5OVQ - chains G and I of the 12 polymer chains in the assembly; structure by X-ray diffraction, 1.80 A resolution.

# Chain G (and I)
Protein: Peroxiredoxin
Organism: Aquifex aeolicus (strain VF5)
Notes: EC 1.11.1.15; chain I of this document is another copy of the same molecule, construct and numbering; everything in this record applies to it too
Reference sequence: O67024 (TDXH_AQUAE); numbering as in UniProt (aligned over 1-222)
Chain sequence (222 residues; each row starts with the number of its first residue):
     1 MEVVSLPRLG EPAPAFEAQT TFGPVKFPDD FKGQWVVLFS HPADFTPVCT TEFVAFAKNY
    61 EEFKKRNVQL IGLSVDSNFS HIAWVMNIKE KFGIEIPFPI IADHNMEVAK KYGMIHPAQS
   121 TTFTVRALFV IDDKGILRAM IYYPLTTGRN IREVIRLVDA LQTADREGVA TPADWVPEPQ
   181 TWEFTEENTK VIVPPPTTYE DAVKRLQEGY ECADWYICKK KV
Not modelled in the structure: 1-4
Disulfide bonds: Cys-212/Cys-218
Modified / non-standard residues: Cys-49 (cysteinesulfonic acid; OCS)
Swiss-Prot annotation at these positions:
  - active site: Cys-49 (Cysteine sulfenic acid (-SOH) intermediate)
  - binding site (substrate): Arg-126

# Interface between chain G and chain I
Residue-residue contacts (71; chain G residue first):
  Gln-19(G) / Thr-197(I)  hydrogen bond (side chain-backbone)
  Thr-20(G) / Thr-197(I)
  Thr-21(G) / Thr-198(I)
  Thr-21(G) / Tyr-199(I)  hydrogen bond (backbone-backbone)
  Phe-22(G) / Thr-198(I)
  Gly-23(G) / Thr-198(I)
  Ala-43(G) / Phe-79(I)  hydrophobic
  Asp-44(G) / Phe-79(I)
  Phe-45(G) / Phe-45(I)  hydrophobic
  Phe-45(G) / Phe-79(I)
  Phe-45(G) / Ala-83(I)  hydrophobic
  Thr-46(G) / Phe-79(I)
  Asp-76(G) / Ser-80(I)
  Ser-77(G) / Asp-76(I)
  Ser-77(G) / Phe-123(I)
  Asn-78(G) / Thr-197(I)  hydrogen bond (side chain-backbone)
  Phe-79(G) / Asp-44(I)
  Phe-79(G) / Phe-45(I)
  Phe-79(G) / Thr-46(I)
  Phe-79(G) / Pro-195(I)  hydrophobic
  Phe-79(G) / Pro-196(I)
  Phe-79(G) / Trp-215(I)
  Ser-80(G) / Asp-76(I)
  Ser-80(G) / Ser-80(I)  hydrogen bond
  Ile-82(G) / Pro-196(I)
  Ile-82(G) / Thr-197(I)
  Ile-82(G) / Thr-198(I)
  Ile-82(G) / Tyr-199(I)
  Ile-82(G) / Ala-202(I)  hydrophobic
  Ile-82(G) / Trp-215(I)  hydrophobic
  Ala-83(G) / Phe-45(I)  hydrophobic
  Ala-83(G) / Trp-215(I)
  Val-85(G) / Tyr-199(I)  hydrophobic
  Met-86(G) / Tyr-199(I)  hydrophobic
  Met-86(G) / Ala-202(I)  hydrophobic
  Met-86(G) / Val-203(I)
  Met-86(G) / Trp-215(I)
  Lys-89(G) / Tyr-199(I)  hydrogen bond
  Lys-89(G) / Val-203(I)
  Glu-95(G) / Tyr-199(I)  hydrogen bond
  His-104(G) / Thr-122(I)
  Asn-105(G) / Met-106(I)
  Asn-105(G) / Thr-121(I)  hydrogen bond (side chain-backbone)
  Asn-105(G) / Thr-122(I)
  Met-106(G) / Asn-105(I)
  Thr-121(G) / Asn-105(I)  hydrogen bond (backbone-side chain)
  Thr-122(G) / His-104(I)
  Thr-122(G) / Asn-105(I)
  Phe-123(G) / Ser-77(I)
  Phe-123(G) / His-104(I)
  Pro-195(G) / Phe-79(I)  hydrophobic
  Pro-196(G) / Phe-79(I)
  Thr-197(G) / Thr-20(I)
  Thr-197(G) / Asn-78(I)
  Thr-197(G) / Ile-82(I)
  Thr-198(G) / Thr-21(I)
  Thr-198(G) / Gly-23(I)
  Thr-198(G) / Ile-82(I)
  Tyr-199(G) / Thr-21(I)  hydrogen bond (backbone-backbone)
  Tyr-199(G) / Ile-82(I)
  Tyr-199(G) / Val-85(I)  hydrophobic
  Tyr-199(G) / Met-86(I)  hydrophobic
  Tyr-199(G) / Lys-89(I)  hydrogen bond
  Tyr-199(G) / Glu-95(I)  hydrogen bond
  Ala-202(G) / Ile-82(I)  hydrophobic
  Ala-202(G) / Met-86(I)  hydrophobic
  Val-203(G) / Met-86(I)  hydrophobic
  Trp-215(G) / Phe-79(I)
  Trp-215(G) / Ile-82(I)  hydrophobic
  Trp-215(G) / Ala-83(I)
  Trp-215(G) / Met-86(I)
Also at the interface, not in a pair above, chain I (33 interface residues in all): Phe-22, Ala-43

# Summary
Chain G and chain I form an interface of 34 and 33 residues respectively, with 11 hydrogen bonds. Polar
contacts include Gln-19(G)/Thr-197(I), Asn-78(G)/Thr-197(I) and Ser-80(G)/Ser-80(I). From UniProt: active-site
residue Cys-49(G) and substrate-binding residue Arg-126(G) on chain G.
Both chains are Peroxiredoxin (Aquifex aeolicus (strain VF5)). Entry 5OVQ (Crystal Structure of the
peroxiredoxin (AhpC2) from the Hyperthermophilic bacteria Aquifex aeolicus VF) was determined by X-ray
diffraction.
